PDB entry 6NUE | electron microscopy, 3.30 A resolution | chains N and O of the 11 polymer chains in the assembly

[Chain N (and O)]
Molecule: CRISPR type III-associated RAMP protein Csm3
Source organism: Streptococcus thermophilus
Notes: chain O of this document is another copy of the same molecule, construct and numbering; everything in this record applies to it too
UniProtKB: A0A0A7HIF0 (A0A0A7HIF0_STRTR); residues 1-220 here = UniProt positions 1-220
Chain sequence (220 residues; numbered 1 to 220; the number before each row is that of its first residue):
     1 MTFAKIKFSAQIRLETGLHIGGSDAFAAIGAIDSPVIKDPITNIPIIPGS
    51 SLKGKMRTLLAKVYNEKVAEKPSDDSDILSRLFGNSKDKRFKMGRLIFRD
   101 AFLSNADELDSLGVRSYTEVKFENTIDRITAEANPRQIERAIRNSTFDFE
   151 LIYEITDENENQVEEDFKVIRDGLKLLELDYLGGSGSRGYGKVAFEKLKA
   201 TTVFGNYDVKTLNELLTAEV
Disordered / not traced: 1, 214-220
Curated features (UniProtKB/Swiss-Prot):
  - mutagenesis: His19 (H19A: Wild-type degradation of target ssRNA by the Csm complex), Asp33 (D33A: No degradation of target ssRNA by the Csm complex, complex assembles normally and binds ssRNA. 10(3) to 10(4) decreased growth of an RNA phage in vivo ...), Asp100 (D100A: Nearly wild-type degradation of target ssRNA by the Csm complex, crRNA is shorter, Csm complex is altered), Glu119 (E119A: Wild-type degradation of target ssRNA by the Csm complex), Glu123 (E123A: Wild-type degradation of target ssRNA by the Csm complex), Glu139 (E139A: Wild-type degradation of target ssRNA by the Csm complex)

[How chain N and chain O interact]
Contacting residue pairs - 54 pairs, chain N then chain O:
  Glu15(N) with Arg99(O), salt bridge; Phe102(O)
  Thr16(N) with Asp100(O); Phe102(O)
  Lys55(N) with Met93(O)
  Lys62(N) with Phe3(O)
  Val63(N) with Phe3(O), hydrophobic
  Val114(N) with Ile41(O), hydrophobic
  Arg115(N) with Asp24(O), salt bridge
  Glu119(N) with Pro40(O)
  Val120(N) with Ser23(O)
  Lys121(N) with Pro48(O); Ser50(O), hydrogen bond
  Phe122(N) with Gly22(O); Ser23(O)
  Glu123(N) with Ser50(O)
  Ile126(N) with Pro72(O)
  Asp127(N) with Glu70(O); Pro72(O)
  Arg128(N) with Arg57(O); Thr58(O); Ala61(O); Ala69(O); Asp75(O), salt bridge
  Arg140(N) with Asp100(O), salt bridge
  Ile142(N) with Pro40(O), hydrophobic; Ile41(O), hydrophobic
  Arg143(N) with Asp39(O); Ile41(O); Phe102(O)
  Asp172(N) with Phe204(O)
  Leu176(N) with Phe3(O), hydrophobic
  Leu179(N) with Lys5(O), hydrogen bond (backbone-side chain); Ile152(O); Val203(O), hydrophobic
  Asp180(N) with Ile97(O)
  Tyr181(N) with Met93(O); Ile97(O), hydrophobic
  Gly186(N) with Ile97(O)
  Ser187(N) with Lys53(O), hydrogen bond; Leu96(O); Ile97(O); Phe98(O), hydrogen bond (backbone-backbone)
  Arg188(N) with Gly49(O); Ser50(O); Lys53(O); Phe98(O); Arg99(O)
  Gly189(N) with Phe98(O); Arg99(O); Asp100(O)
  Tyr190(N) with Ser50(O); Asp100(O)
  Lys192(N) with Arg99(O)
Other interface residues (no listed pair), chain N (31 interface residues in all): Leu109, Thr125
Other interface residues (no listed pair), chain O (31 interface residues in all): Lys71, Phe83

[In short]
The chain N/chain O interface involves 31 residues from each chain; the contacts include 4 hydrogen bonds and
4 salt bridges. Polar contacts include Glu15(N)-Arg99(O), Arg115(N)-Asp24(O) and Arg128(N)-Asp75(O). UniProt
lists 6 mutagenesis sites on chain N.
Chain N and chain O are both CRISPR type III-associated RAMP protein Csm3 (Streptococcus thermophilus); the
structure, Small conformation of apo CRISPR_Csm complex, was determined by electron microscopy together with
6NUD from the same study.
